PDB entry 4OUD | X-ray diffraction, 2.65 A resolution | chains A and B

[Chain A]
Name: Tyrosyl-tRNA synthetase
Organism: Escherichia coli
Notes: EC 6.1.1.1
Reference sequence: U6N9P2 (U6N9P2_ECOLI); residue numbers follow UniProt; this construct covers 2-424
Sequence (425 residues; each row starts with the number of its first residue; numbering starts at 0):
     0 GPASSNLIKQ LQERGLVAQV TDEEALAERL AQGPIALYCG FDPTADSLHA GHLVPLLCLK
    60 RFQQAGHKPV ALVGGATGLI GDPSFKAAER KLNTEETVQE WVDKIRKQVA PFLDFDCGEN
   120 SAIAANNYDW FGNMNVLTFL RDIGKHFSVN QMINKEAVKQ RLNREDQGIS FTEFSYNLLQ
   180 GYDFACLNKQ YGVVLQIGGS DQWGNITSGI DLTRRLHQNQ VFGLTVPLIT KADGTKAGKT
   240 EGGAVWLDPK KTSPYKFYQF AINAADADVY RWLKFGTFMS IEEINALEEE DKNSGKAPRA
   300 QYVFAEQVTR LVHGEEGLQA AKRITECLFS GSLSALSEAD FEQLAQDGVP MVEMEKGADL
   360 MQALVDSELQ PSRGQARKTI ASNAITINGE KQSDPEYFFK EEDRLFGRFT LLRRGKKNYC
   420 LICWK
Unresolved in the structure: 0-3, 232-241
Sequence notes: expression tag (0-1); engineered mutation A49 (Leu in U6N9P2), A236 (Phe in U6N9P2), A260 (Trp in U6N9P2), A263 (Thr in U6N9P2), W271 (Phe in U6N9P2), G275 (Phe in U6N9P2), F303 (Leu in U6N9P2)
Modified positions: F303 ((R)-2-amino-3-(4-phenylcyclohexyl)propanoic acid; BIF)
Small-molecule neighbours: tyrosine (TYR): Y37, G39, F40, D41, L71, T76, D81, N126, Y175, Q179, D182, Q195, Q201, N204
From the paper describing this entry:
  - mutagenesis - A70V: increased growth
  - mutagenesis - A70V: unchanged growth in response to permissive conditions
  - contacts within the chain: A70-V108 (proposed by the authors, not directly observed)

[Chain B]
Name: Tyrosyl-tRNA synthetase
Organism: Escherichia coli
Notes: EC 6.1.1.1
Reference sequence: U6N9P2 (U6N9P2_ECOLI); residue numbers follow UniProt; this construct covers 2-354, 361-377, 403-424
Sequence (394 residues; row label = number of the first residue in the row; note: 31 numbers in that range are skipped by the numbering (no residue carries them; nothing is unmodelled there); numbering starts at 0; X marks 17 residues of unknown identity (built as UNK)):
     0 GPASSNLIKQ LQERGLVAQV TDEEALAERL AQGPIALYCG FDPTADSLHA GHLVPLLCLK
    60 RFQQAGHKPV ALVGGATGLI GDPSFKAAER KLNTEETVQE WVDKIRKQVA PFLDFDCGEN
   120 SAIAANNYDW FGNMNVLTFL RDIGKHFSVN QMINKEAVKQ RLNREDQGIS FTEFSYNLLQ
   180 GYDFACLNKQ YGVVLQIGGS DQWGNITSGI DLTRRLHQNQ VFGLTVPLIT KADGTKAGKT
   240 EGGAVWLDPK KTSPYKFYQF AINAADADVY RWLKFGTFMS IEEINALEEE DKNSGKAPRA
   300 QYVFAEQVTR LVHGEEGLQA AKRITECLFS GSLSALSEAD FEQLAQDGVP MVEME
   361 XXXXXXXXXX XXXXXXX
   403 RLFGRFTLLR RGKKNYCLIC WK
Unresolved in the structure: 0-4, 82-92, 160-166, 230-241
Sequence notes: expression tag (0-1); engineered mutation A49 (Leu in U6N9P2), A236 (Phe in U6N9P2), A260 (Trp in U6N9P2), A263 (Thr in U6N9P2), W271 (Phe in U6N9P2), G275 (Phe in U6N9P2), F303 (Leu in U6N9P2)
Modified positions: F303 ((R)-2-amino-3-(4-phenylcyclohexyl)propanoic acid; BIF)

[How chain A and chain B interact]
Residue-residue contacts (73; chain A residue first):
  A75(A) with L136(B), hydrophobic
  L78(A) with L136(B), hydrophobic; R140(B), hydrogen bond (backbone-side chain)
  I79(A) with L139(B), hydrophobic
  E88(A) with K144(B), salt bridge
  R89(A) with K144(B), hydrogen bond (backbone-side chain)
  L91(A) with R140(B); K144(B)
  N92(A) with R140(B), hydrogen bond (backbone-side chain)
  Y127(A) with L136(B), hydrophobic
  F130(A) with N134(B), hydrogen bond (backbone-side chain); V135(B); L136(B)
  G131(A) with N134(B), hydrogen bond (backbone-side chain)
  N132(A) with N134(B)
  M133(A) with N134(B), hydrogen bond (backbone-side chain); V135(B), hydrogen bond (backbone-backbone)
  N134(A) with F130(B); G131(B); N132(B); M133(B), hydrogen bond (side chain-backbone)
  V135(A) with M133(B), hydrogen bond (backbone-backbone); V135(B); F138(B), hydrophobic
  L136(A) with A75(B), hydrophobic; F130(B), hydrophobic
  F138(A) with V135(B), hydrophobic
  L139(A) with F170(B), hydrophobic; T171(B), hydrogen bond (backbone-side chain); S174(B)
  R140(A) with L78(B); I79(B); E94(B)
  G143(A) with F170(B), hydrogen bond (backbone-backbone); T171(B), hydrogen bond (backbone-backbone)
  K144(A) with S169(B); T171(B), hydrogen bond (backbone-side chain)
  F146(A) with S169(B); F170(B), hydrogen bond (backbone-backbone)
  S147(A) with I168(B)
  V148(A) with I168(B), hydrogen bond (backbone-backbone); F173(B), hydrophobic
  N149(A) with K158(B)
  M151(A) with F170(B), hydrophobic
  R160(A) with N149(B), hydrogen bond (backbone-side chain)
  L161(A) with N149(B), hydrogen bond (backbone-side chain)
  R163(A) with N149(B), hydrogen bond (backbone-side chain)
  E164(A) with N149(B)
  Q166(A) with N149(B)
  G167(A) with N149(B)
  I168(A) with S147(B); V148(B), hydrogen bond (backbone-backbone); N149(B), hydrogen bond (backbone-side chain)
  S169(A) with K144(B); F146(B); V148(B)
  F170(A) with G143(B); F146(B), hydrogen bond (backbone-backbone); V148(B); M151(B), hydrophobic; F170(B), hydrophobic; F173(B), hydrophobic; S174(B); L177(B), hydrophobic
  T171(A) with L139(B), hydrogen bond (side chain-backbone); G143(B), hydrogen bond (side chain-backbone); K144(B), hydrogen bond (side chain-backbone)
  E172(A) with K144(B), salt bridge
  F173(A) with V148(B), hydrophobic; F173(B), hydrophobic
  S174(A) with L139(B); F170(B)
  L177(A) with F170(B), hydrophobic
Interface residues without a listed pair, chain A (43 interface residues in all): K90, E94, I152, L178
Interface residues without a listed pair, chain B (33 interface residues in all): Y127, I152, G167, L178

[Overview]
The interface between chain A and chain B involves 43 residues on one side and 33 on the other; the contacts
include 24 hydrogen bonds and 2 salt bridges. Polar contacts include E88(A)-K144(B), E172(A)-K144(B) and
L78(A)-R140(B). Chain A binds tyrosine. From the paper: A70V of chain A increases growth; contacts within the
chain involving A70(A) and V108(A).
Here chain A is Tyrosyl-tRNA synthetase and chain B is Tyrosyl-tRNA synthetase, both from Escherichia coli.
Entry 4OUD (Engineered tyrosyl-tRNA synthetase with the nonstandard amino acid L-4,4-biphenylalanine) was
determined by X-ray diffraction.
